PDB entry 1FGM | X-ray diffraction, 1.90 A resolution | chain A

Chain A:
Name: Seed lipoxygenase-1
Organism: Glycine max
Notes: EC 1.13.11.12
Reference sequence: P08170 (LOX1_SOYBN); numbering as in UniProt (aligned over 1-839)
Chain sequence (839 residues; each row starts with the number of its first residue):
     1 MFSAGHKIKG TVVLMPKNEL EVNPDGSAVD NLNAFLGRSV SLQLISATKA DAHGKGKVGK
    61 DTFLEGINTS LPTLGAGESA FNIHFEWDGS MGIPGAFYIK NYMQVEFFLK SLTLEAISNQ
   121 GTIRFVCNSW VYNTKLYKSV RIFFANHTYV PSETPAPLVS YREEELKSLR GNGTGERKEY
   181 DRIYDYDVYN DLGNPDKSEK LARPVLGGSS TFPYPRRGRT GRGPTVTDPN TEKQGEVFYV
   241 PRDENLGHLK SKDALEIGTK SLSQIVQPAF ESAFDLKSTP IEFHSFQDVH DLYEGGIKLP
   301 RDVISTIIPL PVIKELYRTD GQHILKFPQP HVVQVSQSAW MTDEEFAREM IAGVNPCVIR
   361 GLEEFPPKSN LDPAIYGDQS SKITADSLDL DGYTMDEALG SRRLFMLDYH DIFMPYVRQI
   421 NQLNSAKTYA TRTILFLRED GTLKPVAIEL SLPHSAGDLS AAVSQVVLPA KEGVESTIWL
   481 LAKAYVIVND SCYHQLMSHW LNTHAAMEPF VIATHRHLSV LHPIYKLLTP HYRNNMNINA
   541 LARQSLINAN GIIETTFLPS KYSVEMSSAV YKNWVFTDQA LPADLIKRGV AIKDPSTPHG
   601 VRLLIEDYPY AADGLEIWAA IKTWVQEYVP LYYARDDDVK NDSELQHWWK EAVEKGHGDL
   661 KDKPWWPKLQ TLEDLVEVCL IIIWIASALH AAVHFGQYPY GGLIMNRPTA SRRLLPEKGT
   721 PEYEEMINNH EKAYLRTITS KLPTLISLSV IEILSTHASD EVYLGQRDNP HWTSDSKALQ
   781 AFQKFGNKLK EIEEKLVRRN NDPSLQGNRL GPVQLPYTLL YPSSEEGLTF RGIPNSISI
Unresolved in the structure: 1-6, 21-30, 117-121
Construct notes: engineered mutation H694 (Asn in P08170)
Curated features (UniProtKB/Swiss-Prot):
  - binding site (Fe cation): H499, H504, H690, I839
  - mutagenesis: H494 (H494Q: 37% of wild-type activity; H494S: 8% of wild-type activity), Q495 (Q495A: Reduces catalytic activity; Q495E: No effect on catalytic activity), H499 (H499Q: Inactive), H504 (H504Q/S: Inactive), H517 (H517Q: 33% of wild-type activity), H522 (H522Q: 1% of wild-type activity), H531 (H531Q: 20% of wild-type activity), A542 (A542G: Changes reaction profile to produce almost equal amounts of 13S- and 9R-hydroperoxyoctadecadienoate; A542S: Little effect on reaction profile; A542T/V: Complete loss of activity), L546 (L546A: Reduces catalytic efficiency more than 14000-fold; when associated with A-754), I553 (I553G: Reduces catalytic efficiency 230-fold), H690 (H690Q: Inactive), Q697 (Q697N/E: Reduces catalytic activity), 1 further mutagenesis entry in UniProt
Bound ions: Fe ion: H499, H504, H690, H694, I839
Reported in the primary citation:
  - mutagenesis - Q495N: abolished expression
  - catalytic residues: Q495 (proposed by the authors, not directly observed)
  - mutagenesis - Q495E: unchanged catalytic activity
  - mutagenesis - Q495A, Q697E, Q697N: decreased catalytic activity

Summary:
H499, H504, H690, H694 and I839 coordinate a Fe ion ion. UniProt lists 4 Fe cation-binding residues and 13
mutagenesis sites. The paper reports the catalytic residue Q495; Q495A, Q697E and Q697N reduce catalytic
activity; 5 substitutions were tested in all.
Chain A is Seed lipoxygenase-1 (Glycine max); the structure, Lipoxygenase-1 (soybean) at 100K, N694H mutant,
was determined by X-ray diffraction (same publication as 1F8N, 1FGO, 1FGQ, 1FGR and 1FGT).
